PDB entry 6QCM | electron microscopy, 4.21 A resolution (low resolution: residue-level contacts below are approximate; hydrogen-bond / salt-bridge calls are withheld) | chains GC and K of the 60 polymer chains in the assembly

[Chain GC (and K)]
Molecule: RsbR protein
Organism: Listeria monocytogenes EGD-e
Notes: chain K of this document is another copy of the same molecule, construct and numbering; everything in this record applies to it too
UniProtKB: Q8Y8K9 (Q8Y8K9_LISMO); residue numbers follow UniProt; this construct covers 148-275
Sequence (128 residues; row label = number of the first residue in the row):
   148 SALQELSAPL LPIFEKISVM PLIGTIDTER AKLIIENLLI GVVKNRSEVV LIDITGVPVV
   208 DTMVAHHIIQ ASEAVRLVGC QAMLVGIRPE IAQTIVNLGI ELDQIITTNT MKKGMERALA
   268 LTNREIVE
Disordered / not traced: 238-250

[Chain GC / chain K interface]
Pairs across the interface (17):
  Gln228(GC) - Asn184(K)
  Ala229(GC) - Leu180(K)
  Val232(GC) - His214(K)
  Val232(GC) - Gln217(K)
  Gly233(GC) - His214(K)
  Arg235(GC) - His214(K)
  Arg235(GC) - Gln217(K)
  Gln251(GC) - His213(K)
  Thr254(GC) - Ile216(K)
  Thr254(GC) - Gln217(K)
  Thr254(GC) - Ser219(K)
  Thr254(GC) - Glu220(K)
  Thr255(GC) - Ala218(K)
  Thr255(GC) - Ser219(K)
  Asn256(GC) - Glu183(K)
  Asn256(GC) - Ile187(K)
  Asn256(GC) - Ser219(K)
Interface residues without a listed pair, chain GC (11 interface residues in all): Cys227, Arg264
Interface residues without a listed pair, chain K (12 interface residues in all): Ile181

[In short]
The interface between chain GC and chain K involves 11 residues on one side and 12 on the other.
Chain GC and chain K are both RsbR protein (Listeria monocytogenes EGD-e); the structure, Cryo em structure of
the Listeria stressosome, was determined by electron microscopy.
